5C44 - chains B and R of the 15 polymer chains in the assembly; structure by X-ray diffraction, 3.95 A resolution.

[Chain B]
Molecule: DNA-directed RNA polymerase II subunit RPB2
Organism: Saccharomyces cerevisiae (strain ATCC 204508 / S288c)
Notes: EC 2.7.7.6
UniProt: P08518 (RPB2_YEAST); residue numbers follow UniProt; this construct covers 1-1224
Amino-acid sequence (1224 residues; each row starts with the number of its first residue):
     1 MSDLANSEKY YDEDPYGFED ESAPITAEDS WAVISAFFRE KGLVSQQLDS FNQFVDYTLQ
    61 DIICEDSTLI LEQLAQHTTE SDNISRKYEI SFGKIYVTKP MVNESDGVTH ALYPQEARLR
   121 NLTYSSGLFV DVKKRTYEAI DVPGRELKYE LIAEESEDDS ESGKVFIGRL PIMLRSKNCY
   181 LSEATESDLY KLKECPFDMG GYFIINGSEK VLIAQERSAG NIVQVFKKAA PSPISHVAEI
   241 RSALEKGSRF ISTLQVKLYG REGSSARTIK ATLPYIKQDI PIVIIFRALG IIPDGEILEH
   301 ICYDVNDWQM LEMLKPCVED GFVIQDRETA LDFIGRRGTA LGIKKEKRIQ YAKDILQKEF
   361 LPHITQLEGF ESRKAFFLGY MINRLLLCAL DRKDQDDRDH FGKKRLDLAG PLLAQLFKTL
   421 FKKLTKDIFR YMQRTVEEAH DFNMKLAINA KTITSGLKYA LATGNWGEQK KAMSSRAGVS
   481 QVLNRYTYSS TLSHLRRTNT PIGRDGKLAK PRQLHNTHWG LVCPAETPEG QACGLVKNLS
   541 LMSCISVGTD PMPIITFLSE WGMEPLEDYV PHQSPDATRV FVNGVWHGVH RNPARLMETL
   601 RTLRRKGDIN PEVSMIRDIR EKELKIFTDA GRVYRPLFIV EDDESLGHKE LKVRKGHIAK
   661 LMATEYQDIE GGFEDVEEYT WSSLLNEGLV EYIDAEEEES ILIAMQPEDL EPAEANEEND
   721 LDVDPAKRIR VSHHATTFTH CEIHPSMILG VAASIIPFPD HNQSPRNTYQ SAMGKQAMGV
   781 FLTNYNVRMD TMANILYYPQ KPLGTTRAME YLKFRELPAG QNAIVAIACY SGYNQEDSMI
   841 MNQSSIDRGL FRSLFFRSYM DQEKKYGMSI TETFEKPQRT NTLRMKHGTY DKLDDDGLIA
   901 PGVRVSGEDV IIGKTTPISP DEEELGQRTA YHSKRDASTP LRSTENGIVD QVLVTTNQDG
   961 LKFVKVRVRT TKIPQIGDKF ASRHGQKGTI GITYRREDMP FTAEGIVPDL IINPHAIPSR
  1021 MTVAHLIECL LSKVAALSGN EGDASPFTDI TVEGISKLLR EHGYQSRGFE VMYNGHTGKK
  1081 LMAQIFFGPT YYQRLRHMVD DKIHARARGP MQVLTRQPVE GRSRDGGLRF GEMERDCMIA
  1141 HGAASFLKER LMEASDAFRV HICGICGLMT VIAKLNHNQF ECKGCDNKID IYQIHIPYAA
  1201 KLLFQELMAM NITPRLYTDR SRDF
Unresolved in the structure: 1-19, 153-158, 248, 262-263, 270, 337-340, 344-347, 507-509, 669-677, 715-725, 731-734, 927-928

[Chain R]
Molecule: Synthetic RNA
Sequence (9 nucleotides; row label = number of the first residue in the row):
     2 UCGAGAGGA

[Chain B / chain R interface]
Contacting residue pairs - 13 pairs, chain B then chain R:
  Ala477(B) - A5(R)  phosphate contact
  Ala477(B) - G6(R)  phosphate contact
  Gln481(B) - G6(R)  hydrogen bond to the phosphate
  Gln481(B) - A7(R)  hydrogen bond to the phosphate
  Arg497(B) - G8(R)  salt bridge to the phosphate
  Gln776(B) - G8(R)  hydrogen bond to the sugar
  Gln776(B) - G9(R)  sugar contact
  Lys979(B) - G9(R)  hydrogen bond to the phosphate
  Lys979(B) - A10(R)  salt bridge to the phosphate
  Lys987(B) - A10(R)  salt bridge to the phosphate
  His1097(B) - G9(R)  sugar contact
  Gln1112(B) - U2(R)  phosphate contact
  Arg1124(B) - U2(R)  salt bridge to the phosphate
Also at the interface, not in a pair above, chain B (13 interface residues in all): Asn499, Ala772, Arg1096, Val1113

[Overview]
13 residues of chain B face 7 of chain R across their interface; the contacts include 4 hydrogen bonds and 4
salt bridges. Polar contacts include Gln776(B)-G8(R), Gln481(B)-G6(R) and Gln481(B)-A7(R).
Here chain B is DNA-directed RNA polymerase II subunit RPB2 (Saccharomyces cerevisiae (strain ATCC 204508 /
S288c)) and chain R is Synthetic RNA. Entry 5C44 (Crystal structure of a transcribing RNA Polymerase II
complex reveals a complete transcription bubble) was determined by X-ray diffraction together with 5C3E, 5C4A,
5C4J and 5C4X from the same study.
